Entry 2XBJ (X-ray diffraction, 2.30 A resolution); this record covers chain A.

== Chain A ==
Name: Serine/threonine-protein kinase CHK2
From: Homo sapiens
Notes: EC 2.7.11.1; fragment: kinase domain, residues 210-531
UniProt: O96017 (CHK2_HUMAN); residue numbers follow UniProt; this construct covers 210-531
Amino-acid sequence (329 residues; numbered 203 to 531; the number before each row is that of its first residue):
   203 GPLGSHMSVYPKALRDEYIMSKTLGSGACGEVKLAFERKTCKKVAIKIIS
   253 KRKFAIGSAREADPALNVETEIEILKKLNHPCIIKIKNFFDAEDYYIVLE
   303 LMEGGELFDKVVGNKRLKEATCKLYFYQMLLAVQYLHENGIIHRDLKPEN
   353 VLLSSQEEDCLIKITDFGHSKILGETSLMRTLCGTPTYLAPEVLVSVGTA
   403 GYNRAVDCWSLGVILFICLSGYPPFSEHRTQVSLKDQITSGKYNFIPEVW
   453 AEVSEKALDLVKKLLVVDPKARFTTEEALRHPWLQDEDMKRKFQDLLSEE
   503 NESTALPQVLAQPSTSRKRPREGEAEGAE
Not modelled in the structure: 203-210, 231, 254-266, 376-377, 513-531
Ligand contacts: XBJ (4-fluoro-2-(4-{[(3S,4R)-4-(1-hydroxy-1-methylethyl)pyrrolidin-3-yl]amino}-6,7-dimethoxyquinazolin-2-yl)phenol): Leu-226, Gly-227, Ser-228, Gly-229, Gly-232, Val-234, Ala-247, Lys-249, Ile-286, Leu-301, Glu-302, Leu-303, Met-304, Glu-305, Gly-306, Gly-307, Glu-308, Asp-311, Glu-351, Asn-352, Leu-354, Thr-367
UniProt features mapped onto this chain:
  - region: Asp-368 to Glu-394 (T-loop/activation segment)
  - active site: Asp-347 (Proton acceptor)
  - binding site (ATP): Gly-227 to Val-234, Lys-249, Glu-302 to Glu-308, Glu-351, Asn-352, Asp-368
  - modified residue: Ser-379 (Phosphoserine), Thr-383 (Phosphothreonine), Thr-387 (Phosphothreonine), Ser-456 (Phosphoserine)
  - natural variant: Glu-239 (E239K: In prostate cancer), Ile-251 (I251F: In prostate cancer; uncertain significance), Arg-318 (R318H: In prostate cancer; uncertain significance), Thr-323 (T323P: In prostate cancer), Tyr-327 (Y327C: In prostate cancer; uncertain significance), His-371 (H371Y: Confers a moderate risk of breast cancer), Tyr-390 (Y390C: In BC), Ser-428 (S428F: May increase breast cancer risk), Thr-476 (T476K: In prostate cancer)
  - mutagenesis: Asp-347 (D347A: Loss of kinase activity and of the ability to phosphorylate CDC25A), Asp-368 (D368N: Loss of autophosphorylation activity), Ser-379 (S379A: Abrogates autophosphorylation at Ser-379 and prevents ubiquitination), Thr-383 (T383A: Loss of phosphorylation in response to ionizing radiation), Thr-387 (T387A: Loss of phosphorylation in response to ionizing radiation), Ser-456 (S456A: Increased ubiquitination and degradation by the proteasome)

== In short ==
Bound to chain A: compound XBJ. Curated annotation (UniProt) lists active-site residue Asp-347, 19 ATP-binding
residues and 6 mutagenesis sites.
Chain A is Serine/threonine-protein kinase CHK2 (Homo sapiens); the structure, Crystal Structure of Chk2 in
complex with an inhibitor, was determined by X-ray diffraction, deposited together with 2XM8 and 2XM9.
